Entry 8CA7 (electron microscopy, 2.06 A resolution); this record covers chains N and S of the 9 polymer chains in the assembly.

# Chain N
Protein: Small ribosomal subunit protein uS14
From: Escherichia coli BW25113
Reference sequence: P0AG59 (RS14_ECOLI); residues 1-101 here = UniProt positions 1-101
Sequence (101 residues; row label = number of the first residue in the row):
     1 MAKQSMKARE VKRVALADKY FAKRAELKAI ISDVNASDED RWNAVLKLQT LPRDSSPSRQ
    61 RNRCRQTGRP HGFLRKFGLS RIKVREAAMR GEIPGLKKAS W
Unresolved in the structure: 1

# Chain S
Protein: Small ribosomal subunit protein uS19
From: Escherichia coli BW25113
Reference sequence: P0A7U3 (RS19_ECOLI); residues 1-92 here = UniProt positions 1-92
Sequence (92 residues; numbered 1 to 92; the number before each row is that of its first residue):
     1 MPRSLKKGPF IDLHLLKKVE KAVESGDKKP LRTWSRRSTI FPNMIGLTIA VHNGRQHVPV
    61 FVTDEMVGHK LGEFAPTRTY RGHAADKKAK KK
Unresolved in the structure: 1, 86-92
Swiss-Prot annotation at these positions:
  - natural variant: His83 (H83Y: In MW145)

# Interface between chain N and chain S
Pairs across the interface (13; chain N residue first):
  Ile31(N) - Lys7(S)
  Arg41(N) - Lys6(S)  hydrogen bond (side chain-backbone)
  Trp42(N) - Pro9(S)
  Trp42(N) - Ile11(S)  hydrophobic
  Trp42(N) - Leu16(S)
  Trp42(N) - Phe41(S)  hydrophobic
  Leu46(N) - Leu13(S)  hydrophobic
  Leu46(N) - Leu16(S)  hydrophobic
  Gln49(N) - Phe10(S)
  Gln49(N) - Ile11(S)  hydrogen bond (side chain-backbone)
  Gln49(N) - Asp12(S)
  Gln49(N) - Leu13(S)  hydrogen bond (side chain-backbone)
  Arg53(N) - Arg37(S)
Other interface residues (no listed pair), chain N (8 interface residues in all): Val45, Thr50
Other interface residues (no listed pair), chain S (11 interface residues in all): Arg3

# Summary
Chain N and chain S form an interface of 8 and 11 residues respectively; the contacts include 3 hydrogen
bonds. Polar contacts include Arg41(N)-Lys6(S), Gln49(N)-Ile11(S) and Gln49(N)-Leu13(S).
Here chain N is Small ribosomal subunit protein uS14 and chain S is Small ribosomal subunit protein uS19, both
from Escherichia coli BW25113. Entry 8CA7 (Omadacycline and spectinomycin bound to the 30S ribosomal subunit
head) was determined by electron microscopy (same publication as 8CAI, 8CEP, 8CF1, 8CF8, 8CGI, 8CGJ, 8CGR and
8CGU).
